Entry 3ZI0 (X-ray diffraction, 1.90 A resolution); this record covers chains A and B.

Chain A (and B):
Molecule: 1-deoxy-D-xylulose 5-phosphate reductoisomerase
Organism: Mycobacterium tuberculosis
Notes: EC 1.1.1.267; chain B of this document is another copy of the same molecule, construct and numbering; everything in this record applies to it too
UniProt: P64012 (DXR_MYCTU); residue numbers follow UniProt; this construct covers 2-389
Sequence (397 residues; each row starts with the number of its first residue; numbers below 1 keep their minus sign (Met-7 is residue -7)):
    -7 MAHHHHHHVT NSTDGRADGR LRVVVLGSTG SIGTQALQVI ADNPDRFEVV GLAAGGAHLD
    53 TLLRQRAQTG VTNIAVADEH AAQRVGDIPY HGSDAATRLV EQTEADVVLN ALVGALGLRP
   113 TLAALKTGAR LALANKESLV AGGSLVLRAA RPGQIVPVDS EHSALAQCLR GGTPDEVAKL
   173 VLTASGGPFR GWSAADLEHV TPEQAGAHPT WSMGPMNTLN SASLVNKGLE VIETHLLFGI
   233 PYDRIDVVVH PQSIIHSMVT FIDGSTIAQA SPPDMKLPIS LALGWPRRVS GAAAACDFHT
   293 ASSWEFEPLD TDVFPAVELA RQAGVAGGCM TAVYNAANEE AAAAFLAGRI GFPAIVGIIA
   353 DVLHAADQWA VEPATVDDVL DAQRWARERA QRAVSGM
Disordered / not traced: -7 to 11, 69-79, 199-206, 388-389 (chain B: -7 to 11, 204-208)
Construct notes: expression tag (-7 to 1)
Ligand contacts: FM8 ([(1S)-1-(3,4-dichlorophenyl)-3-{hydroxy[2-(1H-1,2,4-triazol-1-ylmethyl)benzoyl]amino}propyl]phosphonic acid): Asp151, Ser152, Glu153, Thr175, Ala176, Ser177, Gly178, Asn209, Thr210, Ser213, Asn218, Lys219, Glu222, Ser245, His248, Pro265, Met267
What the authors report for this chain:
  - binding site for FM8: Ser152, Glu153, Ser177, Ser213, Asn218, Lys219
  - conformationally variable residues (order/disorder transition): Ser204 to Met208

Interface between chain A and chain B:
Contacting residue pairs (83; chain A residue first):
  Gln159(A) - Ser257(B)  hydrogen bond
  Gln159(A) - Ile259(B)
  Arg162(A) - Arg162(B)
  Arg162(A) - Gly163(B)  hydrogen bond (side chain-backbone)
  Gly163(A) - Arg162(B)  hydrogen bond (backbone-side chain)
  Gly163(A) - Arg280(B)  hydrogen bond (backbone-side chain)
  Glu168(A) - Arg279(B)
  Glu168(A) - Arg280(B)  hydrogen bond (side chain-backbone)
  Val240(A) - Phe290(B)  hydrophobic
  Ile247(A) - Trp296(B)  hydrophobic
  Met250(A) - Phe290(B)  hydrophobic
  Thr252(A) - Ala287(B)
  Phe253(A) - Arg280(B)
  Ile254(A) - Ser282(B)
  Ile254(A) - Gly283(B)  hydrogen bond (backbone-backbone)
  Asp255(A) - Leu269(B)
  Asp255(A) - Arg280(B)  salt bridge
  Asp255(A) - Val281(B)
  Asp255(A) - Ala284(B)
  Asp255(A) - Ala285(B)  hydrogen bond (backbone-backbone)
  Gly256(A) - Ser263(B)
  Gly256(A) - Ala285(B)
  Gly256(A) - Ala286(B)
  Gly256(A) - Ala287(B)
  Ser257(A) - Gln159(B)  hydrogen bond
  Ser257(A) - Gln261(B)  hydrogen bond
  Ser257(A) - Leu269(B)
  Ser257(A) - Arg280(B)
  Thr258(A) - Ala260(B)
  Thr258(A) - Gln261(B)
  Thr258(A) - Ala262(B)  hydrogen bond (backbone-backbone)
  Ile259(A) - Gln159(B)
  Ile259(A) - Ile259(B)  hydrophobic
  Ile259(A) - Ala260(B)
  Ile259(A) - Gln261(B)
  Ala260(A) - Thr258(B)
  Ala260(A) - Ile259(B)
  Ala260(A) - Ala260(B)  hydrogen bond (backbone-backbone)
  Gln261(A) - Ser257(B)  hydrogen bond
  Gln261(A) - Thr258(B)
  Gln261(A) - Ile259(B)
  Ala262(A) - Ser257(B)
  Ala262(A) - Thr258(B)  hydrogen bond (backbone-backbone)
  Ser263(A) - Gly256(B)
  Leu269(A) - Asp255(B)
  Leu269(A) - Ser257(B)
  Arg279(A) - Glu168(B)
  Arg280(A) - Gly163(B)  hydrogen bond (side chain-backbone)
  Arg280(A) - Glu168(B)  hydrogen bond (backbone-side chain)
  Arg280(A) - Phe253(B)
  Arg280(A) - Asp255(B)  salt bridge
  Arg280(A) - Ser257(B)
  Val281(A) - Asp255(B)
  Ser282(A) - Ile254(B)
  Gly283(A) - Ile254(B)  hydrogen bond (backbone-backbone)
  Ala284(A) - Asp255(B)
  Ala285(A) - Asp255(B)  hydrogen bond (backbone-backbone)
  Ala285(A) - Gly256(B)
  Ala286(A) - Gly256(B)
  Ala287(A) - Thr252(B)
  Ala287(A) - Gly256(B)
  Phe290(A) - Val240(B)  hydrophobic
  Phe290(A) - Met250(B)  hydrophobic
  His291(A) - Pro300(B)
  Ala293(A) - Phe298(B)
  Ser294(A) - Glu297(B)
  Ser294(A) - Phe298(B)  hydrogen bond (backbone-backbone)
  Ser295(A) - Ser295(B)
  Ser295(A) - Trp296(B)
  Trp296(A) - Ile247(B)  hydrophobic
  Trp296(A) - Ser294(B)
  Trp296(A) - Ser295(B)
  Trp296(A) - Trp296(B)  hydrogen bond (backbone-backbone)
  Trp296(A) - Phe298(B)  hydrophobic
  Glu297(A) - Ser294(B)
  Phe298(A) - Phe290(B)  hydrophobic
  Phe298(A) - Thr292(B)
  Phe298(A) - Ala293(B)
  Phe298(A) - Ser294(B)  hydrogen bond (backbone-backbone)
  Phe298(A) - Trp296(B)  hydrophobic
  Glu299(A) - Ala293(B)
  Pro300(A) - Phe290(B)
  Pro300(A) - His291(B)
Interface residues without a listed pair, chain A (45 interface residues in all): Cys160, Gly164, Val173, Pro278, Cys288, Thr292
Interface residues without a listed pair, chain B (43 interface residues in all): Gly164, Pro278, Cys288, Glu299

In short:
The interface between chain A and chain B involves 45 residues on one side and 43 on the other, with 20
hydrogen bonds and 2 salt bridges. Polar contacts include Asp255(A)-Arg280(B), Gln159(A)-Ser257(B) and
Arg162(A)-Gly163(B). The paper reports a binding site for FM8 at Ser152(A), Glu153(A) and Ser177(A) among
others; conformational variability at Ser204(A).
Both chains are 1-deoxy-D-xylulose 5-phosphate reductoisomerase (Mycobacterium tuberculosis). Entry 3ZI0
(Structure of Mycobacterium tuberculosis DXR in complex with a fosmidomycin analogue) was determined by X-ray
diffraction together with 3ZHX, 3ZHY and 3ZHZ from the same study.
